9CJL - chains J and L of the 12 polymer chains in the assembly; structure by electron microscopy, 5.50 A resolution (low resolution: residue-level contacts below are approximate; hydrogen-bond / salt-bridge calls are withheld).

[Chain J (and L)]
Protein: Transmembrane emp24 domain-containing protein 9
From: Homo sapiens
Notes: chain L of this document is another copy of the same molecule, construct and numbering; everything in this record applies to it too
UniProt: Q9BVK6 (TMED9_HUMAN); numbering as in UniProt (aligned over 1-235)
Sequence (235 residues; each row starts with the number of its first residue):
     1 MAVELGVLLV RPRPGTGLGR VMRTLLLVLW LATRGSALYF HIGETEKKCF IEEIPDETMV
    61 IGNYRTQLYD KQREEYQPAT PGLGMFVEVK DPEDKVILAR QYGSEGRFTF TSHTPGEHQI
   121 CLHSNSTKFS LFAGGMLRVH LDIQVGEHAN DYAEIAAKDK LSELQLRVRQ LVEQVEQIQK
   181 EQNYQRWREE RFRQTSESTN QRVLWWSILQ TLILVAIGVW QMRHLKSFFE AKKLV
Disordered / not traced: 1-159, 229-235 (chain L: 1-161)
Curated features (UniProtKB/Swiss-Prot):
  - region: C121 to K160 (Required for interaction with STX17)
  - motif: F228 to V235 (COPI vesicle coat-binding), F228, F229 (COPII vesicle coat-binding)
  - modified residue: K160 (N6-acetyllysine)
  - glycosylation: N125 (N-linked (GlcNAc...) asparagine)
  - mutagenesis: K232 to K233 (Localization to plasma membrane and endocytosis)
From the paper describing this entry:
  - mutagenesis - R223E: decreased binding to COPB2
  - mutagenesis - R223E: unchanged binding to Sec23a
  - mutagenesis - E52R, E52R/E53R: decreased binding to MBP-OR
  - mutagenesis - E53R: unchanged binding to MBP-OR

[Chain J / chain L interface]
Contacting residue pairs (15):
  K160(J) - L164(L)
  E163(J) - L171(L)
  L166(J) - L171(L)
  L166(J) - Q174(L)
  L166(J) - V175(L)
  R167(J) - Q174(L)
  R169(J) - Q174(L)
  R169(J) - I178(L)
  E173(J) - E181(L)
  W187(J) - T195(L)
  R191(J) - T195(L)
  Q194(J) - R202(L)
  R202(J) - W206(L)
  R202(J) - L209(L)
  H224(J) - K232(L)
Interface residues without a listed pair, chain J (14 interface residues in all): S162, K180, W206
Interface residues without a listed pair, chain L (14 interface residues in all): Q185, R188, I217

[Summary]
The chain J/chain L interface involves 14 residues from each chain. From UniProt: 2 mutagenesis sites on chain
J. The paper reports that E52R and E52R/E53R of chain J reduce binding to MBP-OR; R223E of chain J reduces
binding to COPB2.
Both chains are Transmembrane emp24 domain-containing protein 9 (Homo sapiens). Entry 9CJL (Molecular basis of
TMED9 dodecamer) was determined by electron microscopy together with 9CJK from the same study.
